PDB entry 3MV7 | X-ray diffraction, 2.00 A resolution | chains D and E of the 5 polymer chains in the assembly

# Chain D
Molecule: alpha chain of the TK3 TCR
Source organism: Homo sapiens
Sequence (200 residues; numbered 3 to 218; 16 numbers in that range are skipped by the numbering (no residue carries them; nothing is unmodelled there); the number before each row is that of its first residue):
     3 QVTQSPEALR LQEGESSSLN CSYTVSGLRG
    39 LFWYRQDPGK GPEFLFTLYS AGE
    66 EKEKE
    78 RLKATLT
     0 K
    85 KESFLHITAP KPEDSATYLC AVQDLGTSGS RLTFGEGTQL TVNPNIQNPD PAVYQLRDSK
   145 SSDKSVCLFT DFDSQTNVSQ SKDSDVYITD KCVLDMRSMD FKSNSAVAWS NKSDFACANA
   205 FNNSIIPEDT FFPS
Disulfide bonds: Cys23-Cys104, Cys151-Cys201
From the paper describing this entry:
  - contacts within the chain: Arg31-Gln107, Arg31-Leu109, Ser112-Arg115 (hydrogen bond)

# Chain E
Molecule: beta chain of the TK3 TCR
Source organism: Homo sapiens
Sequence (241 residues; row label = number of the first residue in the row; note: 13 numbers in that range are skipped by the numbering (no residue carries them; nothing is unmodelled there)):
     1 DSGVTQTPKH LITATGQRVT LRCSPRSGDL S
    39 VYWYQQSLDQ GLQFLIQYYN GEE
    66 RAKGNIL
    74 ERFSAQQF
    83 PDLHSELNLS SLELGDSALY FCASSARSGE LFFGEGSRLT VLEDLKNVFP PEVAVFEPSE
   143 AEISHTQKAT LVCLATGFYP DHVELSWWVN GKEVHSGVCT DPQPLKEQPA LNDSRYALSS
   203 RLRVSATFWQ NPRNHFRCQV QFYGLSENDE WTQDRAKPVT QIVSAEAWGR AD
Disulfide bonds: Cys23-Cys104, Cys155-Cys220
From the paper describing this entry:
  - contacts within the chain: Gln55-Arg66
  - mutagenesis - Q55A: unchanged binding to HLA-B3501HPVG
  - mutagenesis - Q55H: abolished signaling
  - mutagenesis - Q55A: unchanged signaling

# How chain D and chain E interact
Residue-residue contacts (92; chain D residue first):
  Phe40(D) with Gly111(E); Glu112(E)
  Tyr42(D) with Leu113(E), hydrogen bond (side chain-backbone); Phe115(E), hydrophobic
  Gln44(D) with Gln44(E); Phe103(E)
  Lys48(D) with Phe103(E); Glu117(E), salt bridge
  Gly49(D) with Phe103(E); Gly116(E); Glu117(E), hydrogen bond (backbone-side chain)
  Pro50(D) with Phe103(E); Phe115(E)
  Phe52(D) with Glu112(E)
  Gln107(D) with Gly111(E), hydrogen bond (side chain-backbone)
  Gly113(D) with Tyr40(E)
  Ser114(D) with Tyr40(E), hydrogen bond (backbone-side chain); Leu113(E)
  Arg115(D) with Tyr40(E); Tyr42(E); Phe52(E); Ala67(E); Lys68(E)
  Leu116(D) with Tyr42(E), hydrogen bond (backbone-side chain); Leu113(E), hydrophobic; Phe115(E), hydrophobic
  Phe118(D) with Tyr42(E), hydrophobic; Leu50(E), hydrophobic; Phe115(E), hydrophobic
  Glu120(D) with Asp47(E); Gly49(E)
  Asp134(D) with His147(E), salt bridge; Thr148(E)
  Tyr138(D) with Ser141(E); Ala143(E); Glu144(E); His147(E); Thr148(E)
  Gln139(D) with Ser141(E)
  Leu140(D) with Phe138(E); Glu139(E); Thr152(E); Val154(E), hydrophobic
  Arg141(D) with Phe138(E); Glu139(E), salt bridge; Pro140(E), hydrogen bond (side chain-backbone); Glu142(E), salt bridge; Arg252(E)
  Asp142(D) with Val137(E); Phe138(E)
  Ser143(D) with Val137(E), hydrogen bond (backbone-backbone); Glu139(E), hydrogen bond; Glu248(E); Ala249(E)
  Lys148(D) with Phe138(E)
  Ser149(D) with Phe138(E)
  Val150(D) with Leu156(E), hydrophobic
  Leu152(D) with Thr152(E)
  Thr154(D) with Arg205(E)
  Asp155(D) with Thr148(E); Arg205(E), salt bridge
  Tyr171(D) with Glu189(E)
  Ile172(D) with Leu187(E)
  Thr173(D) with Asp183(E); Leu187(E); Ser201(E)
  Cys176(D) with Cys181(E), disulfide; Thr182(E); Arg203(E)
  Val177(D) with Cys181(E)
  Leu178(D) with Gly179(E); Val180(E); Cys181(E); Arg205(E)
  Asp179(D) with Ser178(E); Gly179(E), hydrogen bond (backbone-backbone)
  Met180(D) with Lys150(E); Ser178(E); Gly179(E); Arg205(E); Val206(E)
  Arg181(D) with Ser178(E), hydrogen bond (backbone-side chain)
  Phe185(D) with Lys150(E); Arg205(E)
  Ser187(D) with Arg205(E), hydrogen bond
  Ser189(D) with Arg203(E), hydrogen bond
  Val191(D) with Ser201(E); Arg203(E)
  Trp193(D) with Leu156(E); Ala199(E), hydrophobic
  Phe215(D) with His147(E)
  Pro217(D) with Ala143(E), hydrophobic
Also at the interface, not in a pair above, chain D (52 interface residues in all): Gly47, Glu51, Tyr57, Leu103, Gly119, Gln164, Ser168, Asp174, Ala190
Also at the interface, not in a pair above, chain E (57 interface residues in all): Asp1, Gln48, Gln55, Ser107, Ser110, Ala136, Leu153, Thr158, Ser207, Trp211, Asp254
Inter-chain disulfides: Cys176(D)-Cys181(E)
From the paper, about this interface:
  - specific contacts: Gln55(E)-Gly113(D) (backbone contact)

# Summary
52 residues of chain D and 57 residues of chain E are in contact, with 1 disulfide bond, 12 hydrogen bonds and
5 salt bridges. Polar contacts include Lys48(D)-Glu117(E), Asp134(D)-His147(E) and Arg141(D)-Glu139(E). The
authors report a backbone contact between Gln55(E) and Gly113(D). From the paper: Q55H of chain E abolishes
signaling; contacts within the chain involving Arg31(D), Gln107(D) and Gln55(E) among others.
Here chain D is alpha chain of the TK3 TCR and chain E is beta chain of the TK3 TCR, both from Homo sapiens.
Entry 3MV7 (Crystal Structure of the TK3 TCR in complex with HLA-B*3501/HPVG) was determined by X-ray
diffraction together with 3MV8 and 3MV9 from the same study.
